PDB entry 7EVN | electron microscopy, 2.60 A resolution | chains B and A of the 5 polymer chains in the assembly

Chain B:
Name: Splicing factor 3B subunit 5
Source organism: Homo sapiens
UniProtKB: Q9BWJ5 (SF3B5_HUMAN); residue numbers follow UniProt; this construct covers 1-86
Chain sequence (86 residues; row label = number of the first residue in the row):
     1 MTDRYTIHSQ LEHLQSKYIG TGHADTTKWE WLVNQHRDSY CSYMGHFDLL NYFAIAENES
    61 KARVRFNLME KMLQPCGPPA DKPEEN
Disordered / not traced: 1-3, 82-86
Swiss-Prot annotation at these positions:
  - site (Interaction with RNA): Tyr5, Gly20
  - modified residue: Thr2 (N-acetylthreonine), Ser9 (Phosphoserine), Lys17 (N6-acetyllysine)

Chain A:
Name: Splicing factor 3B subunit 3
Source organism: Homo sapiens
UniProtKB: Q15393 (SF3B3_HUMAN); residues 1-1217 here = UniProt positions 1-1217
Chain sequence (1250 residues; numbered -32 to 1217; the number before each row is that of its first residue; numbers below 1 keep their minus sign (Trp-32 is residue -32)):
   -32 WSHPQFEKGG GSGGGSGGSA WSHPQFEKGS AAAMFLYNLT LQRATGISFA IHGNFSGTKQ
    28 QEIVVSRGKI LELLRPDPNT GKVHTLLTVE VFGVIRSLMA FRLTGGTKDY IVVGSDSGRI
    88 VILEYQPSKN MFEKIHQETF GKSGCRRIVP GQFLAVDPKG RAVMISAIEK QKLVYILNRD
   148 AAARLTISSP LEAHKANTLV YHVVGVDVGF ENPMFACLEM DYEEADNDPT GEAAANTQQT
   208 LTFYELDLGL NHVVRKYSEP LEEHGNFLIT VPGGSDGPSG VLICSENYIT YKNFGDQPDI
   268 RCPIPRRRND LDDPERGMIF VCSATHKTKS MFFFLAQTEQ GDIFKITLET DEDMVTEIRL
   328 KYFDTVPVAA AMCVLKTGFL FVASEFGNHY LYQIAHLGDD DEEPEFSSAM PLEEGDTFFF
   388 QPRPLKNLVL VDELDSLSPI LFCQIADLAN EDTPQLYVAC GRGPRSSLRV LRHGLEVSEM
   448 AVSELPGNPN AVWTVRRHIE DEFDAYIIVS FVNATLVLSI GETVEEVTDS GFLGTTPTLS
   508 CSLLGDDALV QVYPDGIRHI RADKRVNEWK TPGKKTIVKC AVNQRQVVIA LTGGELVYFE
   568 MDPSGQLNEY TERKEMSADV VCMSLANVPP GEQRSRFLAV GLVDNTVRII SLDPSDCLQP
   628 LSMQALPAQP ESLCIVEMGG TEKQDELGER GSIGFLYLNI GLQNGVLLRT VLDPVTGDLS
   688 DTRTRYLGSR PVKLFRVRMQ GQEAVLAMSS RSWLSYSYQS RFHLTPLSYE TLEFASGFAS
   748 EQCPEGIVAI STNTLRILAL EKLGAVFNQV AFPLQYTPRK FVIHPESNNL IIIETDHNAY
   808 TEATKAQRKQ QMAEEMVEAA GEDERELAAE MAAAFLNENL PESIFGAPKA GNGQWASVIR
   868 VMNPIQGNTL DLVQLEQNEA AFSVAVCRFS NTGEDWYVLV GVAKDLILNP RSVAGGFVYT
   928 YKLVNNGEKL EFLHKTPVEE VPAAIAPFQG RVLIGVGKLL RVYDLGKKKL LRKCENKHIA
   988 NYISGIQTIG HRVIVSDVQE SFIWVRYKRN ENQLIIFADD TYPRWVTTAS LLDYDTVAGA
  1048 DKFGNICVVR LPPNTNDEVD EDPTGNKALW DRGLLNGASQ KAEVIMNYHV GETVLSLQKT
  1108 TLIPGGSESL VYTTLSGGIG ILVPFTSHED HDFFQHVEMH LRSEHPPLCG RDHLSFRSYY
  1168 FPVKNVIDGD LCEQFNSMEP NKQKNVSEEL DRTPPEVSKK LEDIRTRYAF
Disordered / not traced: -32 to 0, 381-382, 646-661, 692-694, 830-833, 1068-1082
Differences from the reference sequence: expression tag (-32 to 0)
Swiss-Prot annotation at these positions:
  - region: Glu105 to Gln119 (Interaction with PHF5A, SF3B1 and SF3B5), Asn145 to Tyr168 (Interaction with PHF5A, SF3B1 and SF3B5), Asp193 to His231 (Interaction with SF3B1 and SF3B5), Arg786 to His804 (Interaction with SF3B1 and SF3B5), Thr1028 to Lys1049 (Interaction with SF3B1), Thr1100 to Ser1123 (Interaction with SF3B5)
  - site: Gly284 (Interaction with SF3B5), Glu306 (Interaction with SF3B5), Glu352 (Interaction with SF3B5), Arg429 (Interaction with SF3B5), Asn916 (Interaction with SF3B5), Asn988 (Interaction with SF3B1), Lys1171 (Interaction with SF3B1)
  - modified residue: Ser156 (Phosphoserine), Thr1200 (Phosphothreonine)

Interface between chain B and chain A:
Contacting residue pairs (69):
  Tyr18(B) - Arg113(A)  hydrogen bond
  Tyr18(B) - Ile115(A)
  Ile19(B) - Arg114(A)
  Ile19(B) - Lys137(A)
  Asn34(B) - Arg114(A)
  Arg37(B) - Arg114(A)
  Arg37(B) - Tyr189(A)
  Arg37(B) - Asp193(A)  salt bridge
  Cys41(B) - Arg114(A)
  Met44(B) - Gln119(A)
  Gly45(B) - Val61(A)
  Gly45(B) - Cys112(A)
  Gly45(B) - Gln119(A)
  His46(B) - Tyr1166(A)
  His46(B) - Tyr1167(A)  hydrogen bond
  Phe47(B) - Gly35(A)
  Phe47(B) - Gly1098(A)
  Phe47(B) - Glu1099(A)
  Phe47(B) - Ser1123(A)
  Asp48(B) - Glu1099(A)
  Asp48(B) - Thr1100(A)  hydrogen bond (side chain-backbone)
  Asp48(B) - Leu1122(A)
  Asp48(B) - Ser1123(A)  hydrogen bond
  Leu49(B) - Lys1049(A)
  Leu49(B) - Phe1050(A)  hydrophobic
  Asn51(B) - Phe353(A)
  Tyr52(B) - Lys1049(A)
  Tyr52(B) - Leu1122(A)
  Ala54(B) - Arg429(A)  hydrogen bond (backbone-side chain)
  Ile55(B) - Phe353(A)  hydrophobic
  Ile55(B) - Pro406(A)  hydrophobic
  Ala56(B) - His804(A)
  Glu57(B) - His804(A)
  Asn58(B) - Arg429(A)
  Asn58(B) - Asp803(A)
  Asn58(B) - His804(A)  hydrogen bond (side chain-backbone)
  Asn58(B) - Lys856(A)  hydrogen bond (backbone-side chain)
  Glu59(B) - Arg283(A)  salt bridge
  Glu59(B) - Glu306(A)
  Glu59(B) - Arg429(A)  hydrogen bond (backbone-side chain)
  Glu59(B) - Lys856(A)  salt bridge
  Ser60(B) - Val288(A)
  Ser60(B) - Glu352(A)
  Ser60(B) - Arg429(A)
  Lys61(B) - Glu352(A)  hydrogen bond (side chain-backbone)
  Lys61(B) - Phe353(A)
  Ala62(B) - Val288(A)  hydrophobic
  Arg63(B) - Glu253(A)  salt bridge
  Arg63(B) - Gly284(A)
  Arg63(B) - Glu306(A)  salt bridge
  Phe66(B) - Gly232(A)
  Phe66(B) - Asn233(A)
  Met69(B) - Val167(A)
  Met69(B) - Tyr168(A)  hydrophobic
  Glu70(B) - Tyr168(A)  hydrogen bond
  Glu70(B) - His231(A)  salt bridge
  Lys71(B) - Asn916(A)
  Met72(B) - Leu166(A)  hydrophobic
  Leu73(B) - Tyr189(A)  hydrophobic
  Leu73(B) - Ala201(A)
  Gln74(B) - Ala192(A)  hydrogen bond (side chain-backbone)
  Gln74(B) - Ala201(A)
  Pro78(B) - Asp195(A)
  Pro78(B) - Pro196(A)
  Pro79(B) - Asp193(A)
  Pro79(B) - Asp195(A)
  Pro79(B) - Pro196(A)
  Ala80(B) - Pro196(A)
  Asp81(B) - Pro196(A)
Other interface residues (no listed pair), chain B (37 interface residues in all): Trp29, Asp38, Ser42
Other interface residues (no listed pair), chain A (60 interface residues in all): Ser15, Lys36, Arg63, Val116, Ile135, Glu136, Met187, Asp188, Gly198, Thr204, Met285, Ile286, Leu408, Thr784, Asn805, Leu915, Thr1034, Leu1102

In short:
Chain B and chain A form an interface of 37 and 60 residues respectively, with 11 hydrogen bonds and 6 salt
bridges. Polar contacts include Arg37(B)-Asp193(A), Glu59(B)-Arg283(A) and Glu59(B)-Lys856(A).
Here chain B is Splicing factor 3B subunit 5 and chain A is Splicing factor 3B subunit 3, both from Homo
sapiens. Entry 7EVN (The cryo-EM structure of the DDX42-SF3b complex) was determined by electron microscopy.
